Entry 7UKM (electron microscopy, 3.03 A resolution); this record covers chains B and A of the 9 polymer chains in the assembly.

== Chain B (and A) ==
Molecule: Spike glycoprotein
Organism: Severe acute respiratory syndrome coronavirus 2
Notes: chain A of this document is another copy of the same molecule, construct and numbering; everything in this record applies to it too
UniProtKB: P0DTC2 (SPIKE_SARS2); numbering as in UniProt (aligned over 1-1273)
Chain sequence (1273 residues; numbered 1 to 1273; the number before each row is that of its first residue):
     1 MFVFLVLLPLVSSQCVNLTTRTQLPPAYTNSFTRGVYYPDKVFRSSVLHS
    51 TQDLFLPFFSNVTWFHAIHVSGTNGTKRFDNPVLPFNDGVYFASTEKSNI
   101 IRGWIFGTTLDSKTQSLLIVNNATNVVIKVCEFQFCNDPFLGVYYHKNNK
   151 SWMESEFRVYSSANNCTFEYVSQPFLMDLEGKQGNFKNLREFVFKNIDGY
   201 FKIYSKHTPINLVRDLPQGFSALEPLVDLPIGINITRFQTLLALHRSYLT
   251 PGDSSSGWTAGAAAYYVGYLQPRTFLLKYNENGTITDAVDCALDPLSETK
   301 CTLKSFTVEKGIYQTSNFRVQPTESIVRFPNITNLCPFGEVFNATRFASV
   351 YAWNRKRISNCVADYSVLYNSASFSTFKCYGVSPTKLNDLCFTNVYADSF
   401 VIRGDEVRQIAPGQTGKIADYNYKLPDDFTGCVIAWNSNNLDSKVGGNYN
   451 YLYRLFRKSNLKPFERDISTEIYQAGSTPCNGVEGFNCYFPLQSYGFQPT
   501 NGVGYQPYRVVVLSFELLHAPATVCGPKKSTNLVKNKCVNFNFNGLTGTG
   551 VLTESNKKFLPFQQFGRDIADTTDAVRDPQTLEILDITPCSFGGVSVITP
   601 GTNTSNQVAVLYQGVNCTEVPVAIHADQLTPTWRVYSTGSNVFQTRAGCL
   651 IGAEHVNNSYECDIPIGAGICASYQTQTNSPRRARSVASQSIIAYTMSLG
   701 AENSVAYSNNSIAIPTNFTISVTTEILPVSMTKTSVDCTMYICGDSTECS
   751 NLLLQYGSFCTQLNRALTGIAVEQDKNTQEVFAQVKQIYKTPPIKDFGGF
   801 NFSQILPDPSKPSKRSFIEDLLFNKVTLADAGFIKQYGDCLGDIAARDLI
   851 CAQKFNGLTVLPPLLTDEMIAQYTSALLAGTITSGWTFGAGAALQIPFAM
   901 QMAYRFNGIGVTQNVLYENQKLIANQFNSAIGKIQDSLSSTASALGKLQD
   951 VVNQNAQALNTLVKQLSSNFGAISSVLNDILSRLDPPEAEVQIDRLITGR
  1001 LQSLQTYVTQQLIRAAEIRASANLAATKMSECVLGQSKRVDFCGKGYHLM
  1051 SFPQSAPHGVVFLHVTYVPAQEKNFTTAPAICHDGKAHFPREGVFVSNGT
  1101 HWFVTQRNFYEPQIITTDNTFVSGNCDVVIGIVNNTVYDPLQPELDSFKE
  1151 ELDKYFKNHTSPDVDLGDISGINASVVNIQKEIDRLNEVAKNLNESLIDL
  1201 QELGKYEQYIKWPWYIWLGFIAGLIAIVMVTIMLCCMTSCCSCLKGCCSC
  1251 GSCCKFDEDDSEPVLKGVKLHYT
Disordered / not traced: 1-26, 70-79, 144-158, 179-186, 251-263, 444-446, 622-640, 677-688, 827-855, 1148-1273
Cystine bridges: Cys131-Cys166, Cys291-Cys301, Cys336-Cys361, Cys379-Cys432, Cys391-Cys525, Cys480-Cys488, Cys538-Cys590, Cys617-Cys649, Cys662-Cys671, Cys738-Cys760, Cys743-Cys749, Cys1032-Cys1043, Cys1082-Cys1126
Covalently attached groups: N-acetylglucosamine (NAG) linked to Asn61, Asn122, Asn165, Asn234, Asn282, Asn331, Asn343, Asn603, Asn616, Asn657, Asn709, Asn717, Asn801, Asn1074, Asn1098, Asn1134
Sequence notes: engineered mutation Gly614 (Asp in P0DTC2); conflict Pro986 (Lys in P0DTC2), Pro987 (Val in P0DTC2)
UniProt features mapped onto this chain:
  - region: Asn280 to Cys301 (Putative superantigen), Arg403 to Asp405 (Integrin-binding motif), Asn448 to Phe456 (Immunodominant HLA epitope recognized by the CD8+), Pro681 to Ala684 (Putative superantigen), Ser816 to Tyr837 (Fusion peptide 1), Lys835 to Phe855 (Fusion peptide 2), Asp1163 to Glu1202 (Heptad repeat 2)
  - motif: Met1237 to Cys1241 (Binding to host endocytosis trafficking protein SNX27), Asp1257 to Glu1262 (Diacidic ER export motif (host COPII)), Ser1261 to Gly1267 (Binding to host plasma membrane localising/FERM domain proteins), Lys1269 to Thr1273 (KxHxx, ER retrieval signal (COPI))
  - site (Cleavage): Arg685, Ser686, Arg815, Ser816
  - lipidation (S-palmitoyl cysteine): Cys1235, Cys1236, Cys1240, Cys1241, Cys1243, Cys1247, Cys1248, Cys1250, Cys1253, Cys1254
  - glycosylation: Asn17 (N-linked (GlcNAc...) (complex) asparagine), Asn61 (N-linked (GlcNAc...) (hybrid) asparagine), Asn74 (N-linked (GlcNAc...) (complex) asparagine), Asn122 (N-linked (GlcNAc...) (hybrid) asparagine), Asn149 (N-linked (GlcNAc...) (complex) asparagine), Asn165 (N-linked (GlcNAc...) (complex) asparagine), Asn234 (N-linked (GlcNAc...) (high mannose) asparagine), Asn282 (N-linked (GlcNAc...) (complex) asparagine), Thr323 (O-linked (GalNAc) threonine), Ser325 (O-linked (HexNAc...) serine), Asn331 (N-linked (GlcNAc...) (complex) asparagine), Asn343 (N-linked (GlcNAc...) (complex) asparagine), Asn603 (N-linked (GlcNAc...) (hybrid) asparagine), Asn616 (N-linked (GlcNAc...) (complex) asparagine), Asn657 (N-linked (GlcNAc...) (complex) asparagine), Thr676 (O-linked (GlcNAc...) threonine), Thr678 (O-linked (GlcNAc...) threonine), Asn709 (N-linked (GlcNAc...) (high mannose) asparagine), Asn717 (N-linked (GlcNAc...) (hybrid) asparagine), Asn801 (N-linked (GlcNAc...) (hybrid) asparagine) and 6 more in UniProt
Reported in the primary citation:
  - post-translational modification sites: Asn331

== Interface between chain B and chain A ==
Residue-residue contacts (154):
  Lys41(B) - Phe562(A)
  Lys41(B) - Gln563(A)
  Val42(B) - Phe565(A)
  Val42(B) - Arg567(A)
  Phe43(B) - Lys557(A)
  Phe43(B) - Lys558(A)
  Phe43(B) - Phe559(A)  hydrophobic
  Phe43(B) - Gln563(A)
  Phe43(B) - Phe565(A)  hydrogen bond (backbone-backbone)
  Phe43(B) - Gly566(A)
  Phe43(B) - Arg567(A)  hydrogen bond (backbone-backbone)
  Arg44(B) - Arg567(A)
  Arg44(B) - Asp571(A)  salt bridge
  Ser46(B) - Ile569(A)
  Val47(B) - Ile569(A)  hydrophobic
  Asp198(B) - Tyr396(A)
  Tyr200(B) - Thr393(A)
  Tyr200(B) - Asn394(A)
  Tyr200(B) - His519(A)
  Pro225(B) - Phe562(A)
  Asp228(B) - His519(A)  salt bridge
  Pro230(B) - Arg357(A)
  Tyr369(B) - Thr415(A)
  Asp427(B) - Pro987(A)
  Asp737(B) - Asn317(A)
  Asp737(B) - Arg319(A)  salt bridge
  Met740(B) - Arg319(A)
  Asp745(B) - Thr549(A)
  Gln755(B) - Ser968(A)
  Gln755(B) - Asn969(A)
  Gln755(B) - Phe970(A)  hydrogen bond (backbone-backbone)
  Gln755(B) - Gly971(A)
  Tyr756(B) - Gln965(A)
  Tyr756(B) - Phe970(A)
  Gly757(B) - Gln965(A)
  Gly757(B) - Ser968(A)
  Ser758(B) - Thr961(A)
  Ser758(B) - Gln965(A)  hydrogen bond (backbone-side chain)
  Phe759(B) - Gln965(A)
  Phe759(B) - Phe970(A)  hydrophobic
  Phe759(B) - Ser1003(A)
  Gln762(B) - Thr961(A)
  Gln762(B) - Thr1006(A)
  Arg765(B) - Gln957(A)
  Arg765(B) - Thr961(A)
  Gln787(B) - Ala701(A)
  Gln787(B) - Asn703(A)  hydrogen bond
  Ile788(B) - Leu699(A)  hydrophobic
  Ile788(B) - Gly700(A)
  Ile788(B) - Ala701(A)  hydrogen bond (backbone-backbone)
  Ile788(B) - Glu702(A)
  Ile788(B) - Asn703(A)  hydrogen bond (backbone-backbone)
  Tyr789(B) - Asn703(A)
  Tyr789(B) - Val705(A)  hydrophobic
  Lys790(B) - Glu702(A)  salt bridge
  Lys790(B) - Asn703(A)  hydrogen bond (backbone-backbone)
  Pro792(B) - Tyr707(A)  hydrophobic
  Asp796(B) - Tyr707(A)  hydrogen bond (backbone-side chain)
  Asp796(B) - Asn709(A)
  Phe797(B) - Tyr707(A)
  Gly857(B) - Phe592(A)
  Thr859(B) - Phe592(A)
  Leu861(B) - Gln613(A)
  Pro862(B) - Ala647(A)  hydrophobic
  Pro863(B) - Gly667(A)
  Pro863(B) - Ala668(A)  hydrogen bond (backbone-backbone)
  Leu864(B) - Pro665(A)  hydrophobic
  Leu864(B) - Ala668(A)
  Leu864(B) - Gly669(A)  hydrogen bond (backbone-backbone)
  Leu864(B) - Met697(A)  hydrophobic
  Leu865(B) - Met697(A)  hydrophobic
  Thr866(B) - Ala668(A)
  Thr866(B) - Gly669(A)
  Met869(B) - Gly669(A)
  Met869(B) - Thr696(A)
  Met869(B) - Met697(A)
  Met869(B) - Leu699(A)
  Gln872(B) - Leu699(A)
  Tyr873(B) - Leu699(A)
  Thr883(B) - Val705(A)
  Thr883(B) - Tyr707(A)
  Trp886(B) - Tyr1047(A)
  Gly889(B) - Asp1041(A)
  Ala890(B) - Gly1046(A)
  Ala890(B) - Tyr1047(A)
  Ala892(B) - Glu1072(A)
  Leu894(B) - Ala713(A)
  Leu894(B) - Pro715(A)
  Leu894(B) - Glu1072(A)
  Gln895(B) - Val705(A)
  Gln895(B) - Ala706(A)
  Gln895(B) - Ser711(A)
  Gln895(B) - Ile712(A)
  Gln895(B) - Ala713(A)  hydrogen bond (backbone-backbone)
  Gln895(B) - Asn1074(A)  hydrogen bond
  Ile896(B) - Tyr707(A)
  Ile896(B) - Ser711(A)
  Ile896(B) - Ile712(A)  hydrophobic
  Ile896(B) - Arg1107(A)
  Pro897(B) - Tyr707(A)  hydrophobic
  Pro897(B) - Ser708(A)
  Pro897(B) - Asn709(A)
  Pro897(B) - Ser711(A)
  Pro897(B) - Thr1077(A)
  Phe898(B) - Tyr707(A)  hydrogen bond (backbone-side chain)
  Met900(B) - Thr1077(A)  hydrogen bond
  Met900(B) - Val1094(A)  hydrophobic
  Met900(B) - Arg1107(A)
  Tyr904(B) - Arg1107(A)
  Gln913(B) - Pro1090(A)
  Asn914(B) - Phe1089(A)
  Asn914(B) - Phe1121(A)
  Asn914(B) - Ser1123(A)  hydrogen bond
  Tyr917(B) - Pro1079(A)  hydrophobic
  Tyr917(B) - Phe1089(A)  hydrophobic
  Tyr917(B) - Val1128(A)
  Tyr917(B) - Val1129(A)  hydrophobic
  Glu918(B) - Ser1123(A)  hydrogen bond
  Glu918(B) - Val1128(A)
  Val963(B) - Ala570(A)  hydrophobic
  Ser967(B) - Ala570(A)
  Asn978(B) - Thr547(A)  hydrogen bond (side chain-backbone)
  Asn978(B) - Gly548(A)
  Ser982(B) - Lys386(A)
  Ser982(B) - Asp389(A)
  Ser982(B) - Leu390(A)
  Ser982(B) - Thr547(A)
  Arg983(B) - Gly381(A)  hydrogen bond (side chain-backbone)
  Arg983(B) - Val382(A)
  Arg983(B) - Ser383(A)  hydrogen bond (backbone-backbone)
  Arg983(B) - Lys386(A)
  Arg983(B) - Leu390(A)
  Arg983(B) - Thr430(A)
  Arg983(B) - Leu517(A)
  Leu984(B) - Gly381(A)
  Leu984(B) - Val382(A)
  Leu984(B) - Ser383(A)
  Leu984(B) - Lys386(A)
  Asp985(B) - Ser383(A)  hydrogen bond (backbone-side chain)
  Gln1005(B) - Gln1002(A)  hydrogen bond
  Thr1009(B) - Thr1009(A)
  Leu1012(B) - Gln1010(A)
  Leu1012(B) - Ile1013(A)  hydrophobic
  Ile1013(B) - Ile1013(A)  hydrophobic
  Arg1019(B) - Glu1017(A)  salt bridge
  Thr1027(B) - Arg1039(A)
  Ser1030(B) - Val1040(A)  hydrogen bond (side chain-backbone)
  Ser1030(B) - Asp1041(A)
  Glu1031(B) - Arg1039(A)  salt bridge
  Leu1034(B) - Val1040(A)
  Leu1034(B) - Asp1041(A)
  Gly1035(B) - Val1040(A)
  Arg1039(B) - Arg1039(A)
  Leu1141(B) - Leu1141(A)  hydrophobic
Also at the interface, not in a pair above, chain B (95 interface residues in all): His49, Gly199, Glu224, Asn282, Gly413, Thr739, Asn764, Lys786, Asn856, Leu858, Ile882, Thr887, Ala893, Thr912, Gln920, Lys921, Leu981, Leu1001, Glu1111
Also at the interface, not in a pair above, chain A (108 interface residues in all): Gln314, Tyr380, Gly416, Asp420, Glu516, Ala520, Pro521, Leu560, Gln564, Pro589, Arg646, Ile666, Ile670, Cys671, Ser704, Asn710, Gly999, Lys1045, Val1068, Ala1078, Gly1093, Ile1130

== In short ==
95 residues of chain B face 108 of chain A across their interface; the contacts include 23 hydrogen bonds and
6 salt bridges. Among the polar pairs are Arg44(B)-Asp571(A), Asp228(B)-His519(A) and Asp737(B)-Arg319(A).
Covalently linked N-acetylglucosamine: at Asn61(B), Asn122(B), Asn165(B), Asn234(B), Asn282(B) and Asn331(B)
and 10 more. The paper reports a modification site at Asn331(B).
Chain B and chain A are both Spike glycoprotein (Severe acute respiratory syndrome coronavirus 2); the
structure, Cryo-EM structure of Antibody 12-19 in complex with prefusion SARS-CoV-2 Spike glycoprotein, was
determined by electron microscopy.
